Entry 1DJ2 (X-ray diffraction, 2.90 A resolution); this record covers chains A and B.

# Chain A (and B)
Protein: Adenylosuccinate synthetase
From: Arabidopsis thaliana
Notes: EC 6.3.4.4; chain B of this document is another copy of the same molecule, construct and numbering; everything in this record applies to it too
UniProtKB: Q96529 (PURA_ARATH); residues 1-443 here correspond to UniProt positions 48-490 (UniProt number = residue number + 47)
Chain sequence (443 residues; row label = number of the first residue in the row):
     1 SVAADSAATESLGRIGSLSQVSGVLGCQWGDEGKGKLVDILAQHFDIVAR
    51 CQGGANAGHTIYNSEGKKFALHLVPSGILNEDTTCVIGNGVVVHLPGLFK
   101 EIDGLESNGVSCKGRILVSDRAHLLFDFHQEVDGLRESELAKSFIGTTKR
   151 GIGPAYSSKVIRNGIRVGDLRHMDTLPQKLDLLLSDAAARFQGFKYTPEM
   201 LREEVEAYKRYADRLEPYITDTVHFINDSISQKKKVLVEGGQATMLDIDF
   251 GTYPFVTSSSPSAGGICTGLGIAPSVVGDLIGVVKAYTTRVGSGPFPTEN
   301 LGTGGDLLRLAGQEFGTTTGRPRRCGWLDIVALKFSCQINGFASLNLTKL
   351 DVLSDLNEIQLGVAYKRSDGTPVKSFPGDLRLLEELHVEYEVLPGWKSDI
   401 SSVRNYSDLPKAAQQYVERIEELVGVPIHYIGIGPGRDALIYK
Unresolved in the structure: 1-14
Small-molecule neighbours: GDP (guanosine-5'-diphosphate): G30, D31, E32, G33, K34, G35, K36, G58, H59, T60, Y62, T348, K349, D351, V352, G432, I433, G434, P435

# Chain A / chain B interface
Pairs across the interface (118; chain A residue first):
  N89(A) - D249(B)
  N89(A) - F250(B)
  R121(A) - D249(B)
  R121(A) - F250(B)
  R121(A) - G251(B)
  R121(A) - F335(B)
  R121(A) - F376(B)  hydrogen bond (side chain-backbone)
  R121(A) - P377(B)
  R121(A) - G378(B)
  H123(A) - Y253(B)  hydrogen bond
  R136(A) - I161(B)
  L140(A) - L182(B)  hydrophobic
  I145(A) - R162(B)
  G153(A) - V160(B)
  G153(A) - I161(B)
  Y156(A) - V160(B)  hydrophobic
  S157(A) - S157(B)  hydrogen bond
  S157(A) - V160(B)
  S157(A) - I161(B)
  S158(A) - Y253(B)
  K159(A) - I248(B)
  K159(A) - D249(B)  salt bridge
  K159(A) - Y253(B)
  V160(A) - G153(B)
  V160(A) - Y156(B)  hydrophobic
  V160(A) - S157(B)
  V160(A) - S258(B)  hydrogen bond (backbone-side chain)
  I161(A) - R136(B)
  I161(A) - G153(B)
  I161(A) - S157(B)
  R162(A) - I145(B)
  R162(A) - I248(B)
  R162(A) - Y253(B)  hydrogen bond (backbone-side chain)
  R162(A) - P254(B)
  R162(A) - V256(B)  hydrogen bond (side chain-backbone)
  R162(A) - S258(B)
  N163(A) - Y253(B)
  G164(A) - Y253(B)  hydrogen bond (backbone-side chain)
  R166(A) - D249(B)  hydrogen bond (side chain-backbone)
  R166(A) - Y253(B)
  R166(A) - G378(B)  hydrogen bond (side chain-backbone)
  H172(A) - D379(B)  salt bridge
  H172(A) - R381(B)  hydrogen bond
  D174(A) - R381(B)  salt bridge
  T175(A) - R381(B)
  D186(A) - R190(B)  salt bridge
  A189(A) - A189(B)
  A189(A) - R190(B)
  R190(A) - D186(B)  salt bridge
  R190(A) - A189(B)
  R190(A) - R190(B)
  V223(A) - I339(B)  hydrophobic
  H224(A) - S375(B)
  N227(A) - Q338(B)  hydrogen bond
  I248(A) - K159(B)
  I248(A) - R162(B)
  D249(A) - N89(B)
  D249(A) - R121(B)
  D249(A) - K159(B)  salt bridge
  D249(A) - R166(B)  hydrogen bond (backbone-side chain)
  D249(A) - T268(B)
  F250(A) - N89(B)
  F250(A) - R121(B)
  F250(A) - V223(B)  hydrophobic
  F250(A) - C267(B)
  F250(A) - T268(B)
  F250(A) - G271(B)
  G251(A) - R121(B)
  Y253(A) - H123(B)  hydrogen bond
  Y253(A) - S158(B)
  Y253(A) - K159(B)
  Y253(A) - R162(B)
  Y253(A) - N163(B)
  Y253(A) - G164(B)  hydrogen bond (side chain-backbone)
  Y253(A) - R166(B)
  P254(A) - R162(B)
  V256(A) - R162(B)  hydrogen bond (backbone-side chain)
  S258(A) - V160(B)  hydrogen bond (side chain-backbone)
  S258(A) - R162(B)
  A263(A) - P274(B)
  G264(A) - C267(B)
  G264(A) - T268(B)
  G265(A) - T268(B)
  C267(A) - F250(B)
  C267(A) - G264(B)
  T268(A) - D249(B)
  T268(A) - F250(B)
  T268(A) - G264(B)
  T268(A) - G265(B)
  G271(A) - F250(B)
  G271(A) - I339(B)
  I272(A) - I339(B)
  A273(A) - Q338(B)
  A273(A) - I339(B)
  A273(A) - N340(B)
  A273(A) - G341(B)
  P274(A) - A263(B)
  P274(A) - P274(B)
  S275(A) - G341(B)
  F335(A) - R121(B)
  Q338(A) - N227(B)  hydrogen bond
  I339(A) - V223(B)  hydrophobic
  I339(A) - G271(B)
  I339(A) - I272(B)
  I339(A) - A273(B)  hydrogen bond (backbone-backbone)
  N340(A) - A273(B)
  G341(A) - A273(B)
  G341(A) - S275(B)
  K374(A) - H224(B)
  S375(A) - H224(B)
  F376(A) - R121(B)  hydrogen bond (backbone-side chain)
  P377(A) - R121(B)
  G378(A) - R121(B)
  G378(A) - R166(B)  hydrogen bond (backbone-side chain)
  D379(A) - H172(B)  salt bridge
  R381(A) - H172(B)  hydrogen bond
  R381(A) - D174(B)  salt bridge
  R381(A) - T175(B)
Also at the interface, not in a pair above, chain A (62 interface residues in all): T147, P154, T257, S260, L270, V277
Also at the interface, not in a pair above, chain B (64 interface residues in all): G90, D120, P154, G168, D221, S260, L270, V277, K374

# Overview
Chain A and chain B form an interface of 62 and 64 residues respectively; the contacts include 21 hydrogen
bonds and 8 salt bridges. Among the polar pairs are K159(A)-D249(B), H172(A)-D379(B) and D174(A)-R381(B).
Ligands of chain A: GDP.
Chain A and chain B are both Adenylosuccinate synthetase (Arabidopsis thaliana); the structure, Structures of
adenylosuccinate synthetase from triticum aestivum and arabidopsis thaliana, was determined by X-ray
diffraction together with 1DJ3 from the same study.
